5DDH - chains A and B of the 3 polymer chains in the assembly; structure by X-ray diffraction, 1.50 A resolution.

# Chain A
Name: HLA class I histocompatibility antigen, A-2 alpha chain
From: Homo sapiens
UniProt: P01892 (1A02_HUMAN); residues 1-274 here correspond to UniProt positions 25-298 (UniProt number = residue number + 24)
Chain sequence (274 residues; numbered 1 to 274; the number before each row is that of its first residue):
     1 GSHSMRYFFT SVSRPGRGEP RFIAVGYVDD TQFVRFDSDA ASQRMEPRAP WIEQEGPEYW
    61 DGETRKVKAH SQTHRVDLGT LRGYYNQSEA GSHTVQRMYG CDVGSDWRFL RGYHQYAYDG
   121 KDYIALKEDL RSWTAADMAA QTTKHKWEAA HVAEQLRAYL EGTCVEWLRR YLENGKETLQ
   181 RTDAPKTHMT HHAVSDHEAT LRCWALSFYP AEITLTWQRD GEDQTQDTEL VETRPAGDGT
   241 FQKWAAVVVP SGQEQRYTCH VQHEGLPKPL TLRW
Disulfide bonds: Cys101-Cys164, Cys203-Cys259
From the paper describing this entry:
  - conformationally variable residues (side-chain flip): Thr80, Tyr84

# Chain B
Name: Beta-2-microglobulin
From: Homo sapiens
UniProt: P61769 (B2MG_HUMAN); residues 1-99 here correspond to UniProt positions 21-119 (UniProt number = residue number + 20)
Chain sequence (99 residues; each row starts with the number of its first residue):
     1 IQRTPKIQVY SRHPAENGKS NFLNCYVSGF HPSDIEVDLL KNGERIEKVE HSDLSFSKDW
    61 SFYLLYYTEF TPTEKDEYAC RVNHVTLSQP KIVKWDRDM
Disulfide bonds: Cys25-Cys80
Swiss-Prot annotation at these positions:
  - modified residue: Gln2 (Pyrrolidone carboxylic acid)
  - glycosylation: Ile1 (N-linked (Glc) (glycation) isoleucine), Lys19 (N-linked (Glc) (glycation) lysine), Lys41 (N-linked (Glc) (glycation) lysine), Lys48 (N-linked (Glc) (glycation) lysine), Lys58 (N-linked (Glc) (glycation) lysine), Lys91 (N-linked (Glc) (glycation) lysine), Lys94 (N-linked (Glc) (glycation) lysine)

# How chain A and chain B interact
Contacting residue pairs (56):
  Phe8(A) with Ser55(B); Phe56(B)
  Phe9(A) with Phe56(B)
  Thr10(A) with Leu54(B); Phe56(B); Phe62(B)
  Val12(A) with Ser33(B)
  Ile23(A) with Leu54(B), hydrophobic
  Val25(A) with Asp53(B); Leu54(B); Ser55(B)
  Tyr27(A) with Ser55(B); Tyr63(B), hydrogen bond
  Gln32(A) with Asp53(B)
  Arg35(A) with Asp53(B), salt bridge
  Gln96(A) with His31(B), hydrogen bond; Phe56(B); Trp60(B), hydrogen bond (side chain-backbone); Phe62(B)
  Arg97(A) with Phe56(B)
  Gln115(A) with Trp60(B)
  Tyr116(A) with Trp60(B)
  Ala117(A) with Trp60(B)
  Asp119(A) with Ile1(B); His31(B)
  Gly120(A) with Ile1(B); Arg3(B), hydrogen bond (backbone-side chain); His31(B); Trp60(B)
  Lys121(A) with Ile1(B)
  Asp122(A) with Trp60(B), hydrogen bond
  Arg202(A) with Asp98(B), hydrogen bond (side chain-backbone); Met99(B)
  Trp204(A) with Asp98(B); Met99(B)
  Val231(A) with Gln8(B)
  Glu232(A) with Lys6(B), salt bridge; Gln8(B), hydrogen bond (backbone-side chain); Tyr26(B); Ser28(B), hydrogen bond
  Arg234(A) with Gln8(B), hydrogen bond; Tyr10(B); Met99(B), hydrogen bond (side chain-backbone)
  Pro235(A) with Tyr10(B), hydrogen bond (backbone-side chain); Asn24(B); Tyr26(B); Leu65(B), hydrophobic
  Ala236(A) with Arg12(B), hydrogen bond (backbone-side chain); Asn24(B), hydrogen bond (backbone-side chain)
  Gly237(A) with Arg12(B), hydrogen bond (backbone-side chain); Leu65(B)
  Asp238(A) with Arg12(B)
  Gln242(A) with Tyr10(B); Ser11(B), hydrogen bond (side chain-backbone); Arg12(B), hydrogen bond (side chain-backbone)
  Trp244(A) with Met99(B), hydrophobic
Interface residues without a listed pair, chain A (34 interface residues in all): Arg48, Thr94, Met98, Leu206, Thr233
Interface residues without a listed pair, chain B (26 interface residues in all): His13, Pro14, Asp59, Arg97

# Overview
The interface between chain A and chain B involves 34 residues on one side and 26 on the other, with 16
hydrogen bonds and 2 salt bridges. Polar contacts include Arg35(A)-Asp53(B), Glu232(A)-Lys6(B) and
Tyr27(A)-Tyr63(B). The paper reports conformational variability at Thr80(A) and Tyr84(A).
Chain A is HLA class I histocompatibility antigen, A-2 alpha chain and chain B is Beta-2-microglobulin, both
from Homo sapiens; the structure, Structure of HLA-A2:01 with the 12-mer peptide F12K, was determined by X-ray
diffraction (same publication as 5D9S).
